7D74 - chains I and J of the 12 polymer chains in the assembly; structure by electron microscopy, 3.10 A resolution.

== Chain I (and J) ==
Protein: Mannose-1-phosphate guanyltransferase beta
From: Homo sapiens
Notes: EC 2.7.7.13; chain J of this document is another copy of the same molecule, construct and numbering; everything in this record applies to it too
UniProt: Q9Y5P6 (GMPPB_HUMAN); residues 1-360 here = UniProt positions 1-360
Amino-acid sequence (360 residues; row label = number of the first residue in the row):
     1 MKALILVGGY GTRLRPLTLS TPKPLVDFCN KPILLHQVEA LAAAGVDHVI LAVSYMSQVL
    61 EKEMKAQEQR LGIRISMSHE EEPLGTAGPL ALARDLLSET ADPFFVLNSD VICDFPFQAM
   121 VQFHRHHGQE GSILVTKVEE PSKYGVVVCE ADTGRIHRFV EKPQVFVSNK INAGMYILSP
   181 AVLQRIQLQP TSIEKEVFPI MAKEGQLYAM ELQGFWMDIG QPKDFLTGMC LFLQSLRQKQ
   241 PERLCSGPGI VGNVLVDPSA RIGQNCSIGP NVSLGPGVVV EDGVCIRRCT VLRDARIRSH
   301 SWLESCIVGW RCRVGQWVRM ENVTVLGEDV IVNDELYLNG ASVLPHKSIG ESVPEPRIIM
Ligand contacts: GTP (guanosine-5'-triphosphate): Leu6, Val7, Gly8, Gly9, Tyr10, Gly11, Thr12, Arg13, Lys23, Ala52, Val53, Ser54, Glu80, Pro83, Leu84, Gly85, Thr86, Asn108, Ser109, Asp110, Gly220
Curated features (UniProtKB/Swiss-Prot):
  - active site: Lys162
  - binding site (GDP-alpha-D-mannose): Asp110, Asp218
  - binding site (Mg(2+)): Asp110, Asp218

== Interface between chain I and chain J ==
Contacting residue pairs (21):
  Thr12(I) with Met360(J)
  Arg15(I) with Pro345(J); Lys347(J); Met360(J), hydrogen bond (side chain-backbone)
  Pro16(I) with Met360(J)
  Leu19(I) with Leu344(J), hydrophobic
  Asp329(I) with Tyr10(J), hydrogen bond
  Leu344(I) with Met360(J), hydrophobic
  Pro345(I) with Arg15(J), hydrogen bond (backbone-side chain)
  His346(I) with Tyr10(J); Thr12(J); Arg15(J)
  Lys347(I) with Thr12(J); Arg15(J)
  Ile358(I) with Ile358(J)
  Met360(I) with Thr12(J); Arg15(J); Pro16(J), hydrophobic; Ser342(J); Leu344(J), hydrophobic; Ile358(J), hydrophobic
Other interface residues (no listed pair), chain J (12 interface residues in all): Arg13, Leu19

== Summary ==
11 residues of chain I and 12 residues of chain J are in contact; the contacts include 3 hydrogen bonds. Among
the polar pairs are Arg15(I)-Met360(J), Asp329(I)-Tyr10(J) and Pro345(I)-Arg15(J). Bound to chain I: GTP.
Both chains are Mannose-1-phosphate guanyltransferase beta (Homo sapiens). Entry 7D74 (Cryo-EM structure of
GMPPA/GMPPB complex bound to GTP (state II)) was determined by electron microscopy, deposited together with
7D72 and 7D73.
